PDB entry 7NJW | electron microscopy, 3.67 A resolution | chains a and b of the 12 polymer chains in the assembly

[Chain a]
Protein: ATP synthase subunit a
Organism: Mycolicibacterium smegmatis (strain ATCC 700084 / mc(2)155)
UniProt: A0R206 (A0R206_MYCS2); numbering as in UniProt (aligned over 1-252)
Chain sequence (252 residues; row label = number of the first residue in the row):
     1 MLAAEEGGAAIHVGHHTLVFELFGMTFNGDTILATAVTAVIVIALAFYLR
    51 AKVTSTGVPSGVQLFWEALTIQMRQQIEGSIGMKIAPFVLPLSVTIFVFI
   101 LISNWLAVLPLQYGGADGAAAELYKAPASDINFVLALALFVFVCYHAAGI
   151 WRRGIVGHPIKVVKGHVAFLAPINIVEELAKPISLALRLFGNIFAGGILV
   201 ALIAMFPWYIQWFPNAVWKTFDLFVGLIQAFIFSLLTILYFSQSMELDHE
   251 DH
Unresolved in the structure: 1-9, 248-252
Reported in the primary citation:
  - catalytic residues: His12, His15, His16, Asp30, Asn104, Gln112, Asp117, Glu122, Lys125, His146, Arg153, Lys161, His166, Asn174, Glu177, Glu178, Lys181, Ser184, Lys219, Asp222, Gln229, Tyr240 (proposed by the authors, not directly observed)

[Chain b]
Protein: ATP synthase subunit b
Organism: Mycolicibacterium smegmatis (strain ATCC 700084 / mc(2)155)
Notes: engineered mutation(s): C-ter 10His tag
UniProt: A0R204 (ATPF_MYCS2); residue numbers follow UniProt; this construct covers 1-170
Chain sequence (180 residues; numbered 1 to 180; the number before each row is that of its first residue):
     1 MGEFSATILAASQAAEEGGGGSNFLIPNGTFFAVLIIFLIVLGVISKWVV
    51 PPISKVLAEREAMLAKTAADNRKSAEQVAAAQADYEKEMAEARAQASALR
   101 DEARAAGRSVVDEKRAQASGEVAQTLTQADQQLSAQGDQVRSGLESSVDG
   151 LSAKLASRILGVDVNSGGTQHHHHHHHHHH
Unresolved in the structure: 1-21, 85-180
Sequence notes: expression tag (171-180)

[Chain a / chain b interface]
Residue-residue contacts (64; chain a residue first):
  Val13(a) - Phe24(b)  hydrophobic
  Gly14(a) - Phe24(b)
  Met25(a) - Phe32(b)  hydrophobic
  Thr26(a) - Asn28(b)  hydrogen bond (backbone-side chain)
  Thr26(a) - Gly29(b)  hydrogen bond (backbone-backbone)
  Thr26(a) - Thr30(b)  hydrogen bond (backbone-backbone)
  Phe27(a) - Asn28(b)
  Phe27(a) - Gly29(b)
  Phe27(a) - Thr30(b)
  Asn28(a) - Asn28(b)
  Asn28(a) - Thr30(b)  hydrogen bond (backbone-side chain)
  Ile32(a) - Thr30(b)
  Ile32(a) - Ala33(b)  hydrophobic
  Thr35(a) - Ile37(b)
  Ala39(a) - Ile37(b)  hydrophobic
  Ala39(a) - Val41(b)  hydrophobic
  Val42(a) - Val41(b)  hydrophobic
  Val42(a) - Ile45(b)  hydrophobic
  Ile43(a) - Val41(b)  hydrophobic
  Ala46(a) - Val44(b)  hydrophobic
  Ala46(a) - Val49(b)  hydrophobic
  Phe47(a) - Trp48(b)  hydrophobic
  Leu49(a) - Ile53(b)  hydrophobic
  Arg50(a) - Trp48(b)
  Val53(a) - Val56(b)  hydrophobic
  Thr54(a) - Arg60(b)
  Ser55(a) - Val56(b)
  Ser55(a) - Glu59(b)  hydrogen bond
  Ser55(a) - Arg60(b)
  Gln63(a) - Val56(b)
  Gln63(a) - Arg60(b)
  Trp66(a) - Ile45(b)  hydrophobic
  Trp66(a) - Val49(b)  hydrophobic
  Glu67(a) - Ile53(b)
  Glu67(a) - Val56(b)
  Glu67(a) - Arg60(b)  salt bridge
  Thr70(a) - Ile53(b)
  Ile71(a) - Leu57(b)  hydrophobic
  Pro91(a) - Ser46(b)
  Pro91(a) - Val50(b)  hydrophobic
  Val94(a) - Ile45(b)  hydrophobic
  Thr95(a) - Val41(b)
  Thr95(a) - Leu42(b)
  Thr95(a) - Ile45(b)
  Ile96(a) - Phe38(b)  hydrophobic
  Phe99(a) - Phe38(b)  hydrophobic
  Ile131(a) - Phe24(b)
  Ile131(a) - Leu25(b)
  Ile131(a) - Ile26(b)
  Ile131(a) - Pro27(b)  hydrophobic
  Asn132(a) - Pro27(b)
  Asn132(a) - Asn28(b)  hydrogen bond (side chain-backbone)
  Asn132(a) - Thr30(b)
  Asn132(a) - Phe31(b)
  Phe133(a) - Val34(b)  hydrophobic
  Leu135(a) - Pro27(b)  hydrophobic
  Leu135(a) - Phe31(b)
  Ala136(a) - Phe31(b)  hydrophobic
  Phe140(a) - Leu35(b)  hydrophobic
  Phe140(a) - Phe38(b)  hydrophobic
  Phe140(a) - Leu39(b)  hydrophobic
  Phe140(a) - Leu42(b)  hydrophobic
  Phe190(a) - Phe24(b)  hydrophobic
  Phe194(a) - Phe24(b)  hydrophobic
Also at the interface, not in a pair above, chain a (46 interface residues in all): Thr31, Ala36, Pro59, Arg74, Leu90, Leu92, Val98, Asp130, Leu137, Leu139
Also at the interface, not in a pair above, chain b (30 interface residues in all): Ile40, Pro52

[In short]
46 residues of chain a and 30 residues of chain b are in contact; the contacts include 6 hydrogen bonds and 1
salt bridge. Among the polar pairs are Glu67(a)-Arg60(b), Thr26(a)-Asn28(b) and Asn28(a)-Thr30(b). The paper
reports catalytic residues His12(a), His15(a) and His16(a) among others.
Chain a is ATP synthase subunit a and chain b is ATP synthase subunit b, both from Mycolicibacterium smegmatis
(strain ATCC 700084 / mc(2)155); the structure, Mycobacterium smegmatis ATP synthase Fo combined class 3, was
determined by electron microscopy (same publication as 7NJK, 7NJL, 7NJM, 7NJN, 7NJO, 7NJP and 20 further
entries).
